PDB entry 7RE0 | electron microscopy, 3.50 A resolution | chains A and P of the 8 polymer chains in the assembly

# Chain A
Molecule: RNA-directed RNA polymerase
Organism: Severe acute respiratory syndrome coronavirus 2
Notes: EC 2.7.7.48
UniProtKB: P0DTD1 (R1AB_SARS2); residues 1-932 here correspond to UniProt positions 4393-5324 (UniProt number = residue number + 4392)
Chain sequence (932 residues; numbered 1 to 932; the number before each row is that of its first residue):
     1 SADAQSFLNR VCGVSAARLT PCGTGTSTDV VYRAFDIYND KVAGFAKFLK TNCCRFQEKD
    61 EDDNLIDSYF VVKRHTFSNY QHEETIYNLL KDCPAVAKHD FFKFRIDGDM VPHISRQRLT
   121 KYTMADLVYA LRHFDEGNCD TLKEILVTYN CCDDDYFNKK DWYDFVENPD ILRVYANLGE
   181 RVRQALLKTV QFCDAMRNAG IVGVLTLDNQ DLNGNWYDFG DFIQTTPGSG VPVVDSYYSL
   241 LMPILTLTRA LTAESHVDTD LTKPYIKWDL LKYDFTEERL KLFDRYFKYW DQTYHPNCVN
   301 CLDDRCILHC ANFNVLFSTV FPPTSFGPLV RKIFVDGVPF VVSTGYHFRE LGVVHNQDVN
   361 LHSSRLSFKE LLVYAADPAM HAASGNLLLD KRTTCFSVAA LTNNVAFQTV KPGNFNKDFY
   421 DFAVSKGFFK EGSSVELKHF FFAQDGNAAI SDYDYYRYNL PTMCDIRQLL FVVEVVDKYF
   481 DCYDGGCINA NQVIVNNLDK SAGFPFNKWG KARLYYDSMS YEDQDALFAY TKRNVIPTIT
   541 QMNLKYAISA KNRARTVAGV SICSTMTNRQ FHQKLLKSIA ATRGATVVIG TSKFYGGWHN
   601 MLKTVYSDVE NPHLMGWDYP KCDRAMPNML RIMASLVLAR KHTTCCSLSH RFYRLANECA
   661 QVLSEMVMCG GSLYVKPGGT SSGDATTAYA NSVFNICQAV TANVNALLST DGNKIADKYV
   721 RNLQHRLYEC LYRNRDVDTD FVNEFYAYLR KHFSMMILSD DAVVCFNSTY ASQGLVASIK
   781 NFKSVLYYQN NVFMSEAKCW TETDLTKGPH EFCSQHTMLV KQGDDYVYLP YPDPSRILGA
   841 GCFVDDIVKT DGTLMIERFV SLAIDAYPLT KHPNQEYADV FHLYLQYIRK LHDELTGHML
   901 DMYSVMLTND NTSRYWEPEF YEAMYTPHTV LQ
Not modelled in the structure: 1-2, 930-932
Curated features (UniProtKB/Swiss-Prot):
  - region: Lys545 to Arg555 (Interaction with RMP Remdesivir), Thr582 to Pro620 (RdRp Palm N-ter)
  - active site: Ser759, Asp760, Asp761
  - binding site (Mn(2+)): Asn209, Asp218
  - binding site (Zn(2+)): His295, Cys301, Cys306, Cys310, Cys487, His642, Cys645, Cys646
  - site: Gln932 (Cleavage)
Ion coordination: Mg2+: Asn209, Asp218 (together with ADP); Zn2+ site 1: His295, Cys301, Cys306, Cys310; Zn2+ site 2: Cys487, His642, Cys645, Cys646
Small-molecule neighbours: ADP (adenosine-5'-diphosphate): Phe35, Lys50, Asn52, Cys53, Lys73, Arg74, His75, Asn79, Glu83, Arg116, Asp208, Asn209, Tyr217, Asp218, Gly220

# Chain P
Molecule: Product RNA
Sequence (35 nucleotides; row label = number of the first residue in the row):
     1 CGCGUAGCAU GCUACGUCAU UCUCCUAAGA AGCUA
Not modelled in the structure: 1

# Interface between chain A and chain P
Residue-residue contacts (20):
  Asp499(A) with G29(P), phosphate contact
  Arg513(A) with G29(P), salt bridge to the phosphate
  Leu758(A) with A35(P), phosphate contact
  Ser759(A) with A35(P), hydrogen bond to the phosphate
  Asp760(A) with A35(P), hydrogen bond to the sugar
  Cys813(A) with U34(P), phosphate contact
  Ser814(A) with U34(P), phosphate contact; A35(P), hydrogen bond to the phosphate
  Arg836(A) with C33(P), salt bridge to the phosphate; U34(P), salt bridge to the phosphate
  Ala840(A) with C33(P), phosphate contact
  Lys849(A) with A31(P), phosphate contact; G32(P), salt bridge to the phosphate
  Met855(A) with A31(P), sugar contact
  Arg858(A) with A31(P), sugar contact; G32(P), salt bridge to the phosphate
  Ser861(A) with G32(P), sugar contact
  Leu862(A) with G32(P), phosphate contact
  Asp865(A) with G32(P), hydrogen bond to the sugar; C33(P), sugar contact
Interface residues without a listed pair, chain A (20 interface residues in all): Lys593, Asp761, Gln815, Asp845, Glu857

# In short
The interface between chain A and chain P involves 20 residues on one side and 6 on the other, with 4 hydrogen
bonds and 5 salt bridges. Among the polar pairs are Asp760(A)-A35(P), Asp865(A)-G32(P) and Ser759(A)-A35(P).
Chain A binds ADP.
Here chain A is RNA-directed RNA polymerase (Severe acute respiratory syndrome coronavirus 2) and chain P is
Product RNA. Entry 7RE0 (SARS-CoV-2 replication-transcription complex bound to nsp13 helicase - nsp13(2)-RTC -
swiveled class) was determined by electron microscopy together with 7RDX, 7RDY, 7RDZ, 7RE1, 7RE2 and 7RE3 from
the same study.
